Entry 9NBB (electron microscopy, 5.90 A resolution (low resolution: residue-level contacts below are approximate; hydrogen-bond / salt-bridge calls are withheld)); this record covers chains C and H of the 6 polymer chains in the assembly.

Chain C:
Protein: AUGMIN subunit 3
Source organism: Arabidopsis thaliana
UniProtKB: Q0WQE7 (AUG3_ARATH); numbering as in UniProt (aligned over 1-617)
Chain sequence (617 residues; numbered 1 to 617; the number before each row is that of its first residue):
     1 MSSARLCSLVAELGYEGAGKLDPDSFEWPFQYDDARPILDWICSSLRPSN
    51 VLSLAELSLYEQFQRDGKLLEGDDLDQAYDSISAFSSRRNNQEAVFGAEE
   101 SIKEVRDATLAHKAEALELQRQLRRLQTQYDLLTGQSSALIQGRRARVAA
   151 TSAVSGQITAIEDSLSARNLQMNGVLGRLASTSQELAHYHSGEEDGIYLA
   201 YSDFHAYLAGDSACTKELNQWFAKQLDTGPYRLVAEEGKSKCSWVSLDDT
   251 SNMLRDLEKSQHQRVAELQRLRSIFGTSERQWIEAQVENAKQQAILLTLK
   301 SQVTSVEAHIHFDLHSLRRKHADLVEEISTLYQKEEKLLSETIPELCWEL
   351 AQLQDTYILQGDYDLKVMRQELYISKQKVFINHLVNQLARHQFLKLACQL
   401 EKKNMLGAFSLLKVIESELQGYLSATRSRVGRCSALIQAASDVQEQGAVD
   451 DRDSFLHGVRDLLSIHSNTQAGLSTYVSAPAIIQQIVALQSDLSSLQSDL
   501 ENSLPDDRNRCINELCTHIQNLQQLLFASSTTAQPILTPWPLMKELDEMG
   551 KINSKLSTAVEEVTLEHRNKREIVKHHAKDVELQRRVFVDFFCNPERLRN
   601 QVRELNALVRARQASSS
Disordered / not traced: 1-164, 424-617

Chain H:
Protein: AUGMIN subunit 8
Source organism: Arabidopsis thaliana
UniProtKB: Q9SUH5 (AUG8_ARATH); numbering as in UniProt (aligned over 383-644)
Chain sequence (281 residues; numbered 364 to 644; the number before each row is that of its first residue):
   364 MKSSEDQVDPRLIDGKGSGRPSTPPSRGISPSRIRQTTTSTQSSTTTSVL
   414 SFITDVKKGKKASYIEDVHQLRLLHNRYLQWRFAIARAESVMYIQRLTSE
   464 ETLFNVWHAISELQDHVTRQRIGLQQLKLEIKLNSLLNDQMVSLEDWATL
   514 ERDHVSSLVGAISDLEANTLRLPATGGTKADTESLKAAMSSALDVMQAMG
   564 SSIWSLLSKVEEMNIMVTELAVVVTKESSMQGKCEDLLASTAIMQIEECS
   614 LRTHLIQTRREEGEDAETPPPLLPLSKFPWP
Disordered / not traced: 364-428, 569-644
Construct notes: initiating methionine (364); expression tag (365-382)

Interface between chain C and chain H:
Residue-residue contacts - 15 pairs, chain C then chain H:
  H262(C) with I566(H)
  R264(C) with Q560(H)
  V265(C) with Q560(H); M562(H); G563(H)
  A266(C) with G563(H)
  Q269(C) with Q560(H); G563(H); S564(H)
  R270(C) with G563(H); I566(H); W567(H)
  S273(C) with S564(H); W567(H)
  I274(C) with W567(H)
Also at the interface, not in a pair above, chain H (7 interface residues in all): M559

Summary:
The interface between chain C and chain H involves 8 residues on one side and 7 on the other.
Here chain C is AUGMIN subunit 3 and chain H is AUGMIN subunit 8, both from Arabidopsis thaliana. Entry 9NBB
(Augmin/V junction(closed)) was determined by electron microscopy, deposited together with 9NA8, 9NA9, 9NBA
and 9NBD.
